PDB entry 8EUE | electron microscopy, 3.48 A resolution | chains A and J of the 10 polymer chains in the assembly

== Chain A ==
Molecule: Histone H3.2
Reference sequence: A0A310TTQ1 (A0A310TTQ1_XENLA); residues 1-136 here = UniProt positions 1-136
Chain sequence (136 residues; numbered 1 to 136; the number before each row is that of its first residue):
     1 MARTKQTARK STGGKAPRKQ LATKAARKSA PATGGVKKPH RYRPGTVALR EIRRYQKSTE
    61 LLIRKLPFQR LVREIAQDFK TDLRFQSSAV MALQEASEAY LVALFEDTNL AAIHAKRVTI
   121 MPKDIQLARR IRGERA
Disordered / not traced: 1-41
Sequence notes: conflict Ala111 (Cys in A0A310TTQ1)

== Chain J ==
Molecule: 227-nt DNA strand
Sequence (227 nucleotides; numbered -153 to 73; the number before each row is that of its first residue; numbers below 1 keep their minus sign (DT-153 is residue -153)):
  -153 TCGGTACCCG GGGATCCTCT AGAGTGGGAG CTCGGAACAC TATCCGACTG GCACCGGCAA
   -93 GGTCGCTGTT CAATACATGC ACAGGATGTA TATATCTGAC ACGTGCCTGG AGACTAGGGA
   -33 GTAATCCCCT TGGCGGTTAA AACGCGGGGG ACAGCGCGTA CGTGCGTTTA AGCGGTGCTA
    27 GAGCTGTCTA CGACCAATTG AGCGGCCTCG GCACCGGGAT TCTCCAG
Disordered / not traced: -153 to -73, 73

== Interface between chain A and chain J ==
Pairs across the interface - 16 pairs, chain A then chain J:
  Tyr42(A) with DC71(J), phosphate contact
  Arg43(A) with DC70(J), sugar contact
  Pro44(A) with DC70(J), phosphate contact
  Thr46(A) with DC70(J), hydrogen bond to the phosphate
  Arg73(A) with DT-23(J), salt bridge to the phosphate
  Arg84(A) with DT-24(J), phosphate contact; DT-23(J), phosphate contact
  Phe85(A) with DT-24(J), phosphate contact; DT-23(J), hydrogen bond to the phosphate
  Gln86(A) with DT-24(J), phosphate contact
  Arg117(A) with DA-3(J), phosphate contact; DC-2(J), phosphate contact
  Val118(A) with DG-4(J), sugar contact; DA-3(J), hydrogen bond to the phosphate
  Thr119(A) with DG-4(J), phosphate contact; DA-3(J), hydrogen bond to the phosphate
Also at the interface, not in a pair above, chain A (13 interface residues in all): Ser87, Lys116
Also at the interface, not in a pair above, chain J (9 interface residues in all): DG-10, DT69

== Overview ==
13 residues of chain A and 9 residues of chain J are in contact, with 4 hydrogen bonds and 1 salt bridge.
Among the polar pairs are Thr46(A)-DC70(J), Phe85(A)-DT-23(J) and Val118(A)-DA-3(J).
Chain A is Histone H3.2 and chain J is a 227-nt DNA strand; the structure, Class1 of the INO80-Nucleosome
complex, was determined by electron microscopy, deposited together with 8ETS, 8ETT, 8ETU, 8ETV, 8ETW, 8EU9,
8EUF and 8EUJ.
